8EEV - chains A and H of the 12 polymer chains in the assembly; structure by electron microscopy, 3.60 A resolution.

[Chain A]
Protein: Coat protein
Organism: Venezuelan equine encephalitis virus
UniProt: P05674 (POLS_EEVV8); residues -811 to 442 here correspond to UniProt positions 1-1254 (UniProt number = residue number + 812)
Amino-acid sequence (1254 residues; each row starts with the number of its first residue; numbers below 1 keep their minus sign (Met-811 is residue -811)):
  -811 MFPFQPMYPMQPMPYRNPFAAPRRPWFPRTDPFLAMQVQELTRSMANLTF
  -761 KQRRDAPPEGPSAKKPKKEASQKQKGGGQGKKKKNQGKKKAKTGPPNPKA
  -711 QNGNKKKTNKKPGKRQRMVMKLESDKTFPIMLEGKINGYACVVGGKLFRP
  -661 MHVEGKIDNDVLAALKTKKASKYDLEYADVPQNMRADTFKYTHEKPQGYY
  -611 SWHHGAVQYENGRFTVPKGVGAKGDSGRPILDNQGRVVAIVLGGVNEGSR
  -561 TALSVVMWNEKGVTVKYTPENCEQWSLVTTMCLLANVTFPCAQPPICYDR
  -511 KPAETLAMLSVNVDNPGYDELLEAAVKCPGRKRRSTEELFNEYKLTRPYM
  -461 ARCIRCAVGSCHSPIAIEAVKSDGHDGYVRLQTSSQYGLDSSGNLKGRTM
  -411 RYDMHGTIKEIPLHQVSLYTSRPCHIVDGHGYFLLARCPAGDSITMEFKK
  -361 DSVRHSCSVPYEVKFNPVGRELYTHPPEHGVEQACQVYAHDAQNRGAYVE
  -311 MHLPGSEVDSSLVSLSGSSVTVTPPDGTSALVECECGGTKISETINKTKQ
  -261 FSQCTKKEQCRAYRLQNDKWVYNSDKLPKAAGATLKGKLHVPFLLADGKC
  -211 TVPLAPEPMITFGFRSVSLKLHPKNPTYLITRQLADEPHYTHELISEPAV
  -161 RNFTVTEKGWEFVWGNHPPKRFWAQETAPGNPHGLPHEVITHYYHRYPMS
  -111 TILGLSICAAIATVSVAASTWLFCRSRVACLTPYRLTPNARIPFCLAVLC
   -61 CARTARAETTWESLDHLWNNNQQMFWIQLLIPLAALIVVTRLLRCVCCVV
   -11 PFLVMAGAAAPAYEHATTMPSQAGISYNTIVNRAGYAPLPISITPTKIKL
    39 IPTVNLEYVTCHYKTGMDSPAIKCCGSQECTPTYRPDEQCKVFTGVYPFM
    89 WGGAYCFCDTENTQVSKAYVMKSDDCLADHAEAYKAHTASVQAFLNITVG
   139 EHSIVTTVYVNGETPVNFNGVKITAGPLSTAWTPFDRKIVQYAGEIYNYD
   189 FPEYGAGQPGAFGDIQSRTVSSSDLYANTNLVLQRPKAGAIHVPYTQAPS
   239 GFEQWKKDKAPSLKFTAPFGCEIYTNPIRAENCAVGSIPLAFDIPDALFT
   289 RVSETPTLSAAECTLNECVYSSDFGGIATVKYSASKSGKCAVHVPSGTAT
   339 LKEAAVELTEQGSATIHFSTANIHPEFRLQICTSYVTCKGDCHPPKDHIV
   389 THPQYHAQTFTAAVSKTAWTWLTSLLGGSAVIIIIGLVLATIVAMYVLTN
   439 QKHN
Not modelled in the structure: -811 to 0, 402-442
UniProt features mapped onto this chain:
  - region: Met-811 to Phe-779 (Necessary for nucleocapsid assembly and virus assembly), Phe-779 to Lys-744 (Host transcription inhibition), Ala-721 to Thr-685 (Binding to the viral RNA), Pro-700 to Lys-686 (Ribosome-binding), Ser-536 to Val-525 (Functions as an uncleaved signal peptide for the precursor of protein E3/E2), Val84 to Thr101 (E1 fusion peptide loop)
  - motif: Leu-771 to Leu-764 (Supraphysiological nuclear export signal), Lys-748 to Lys-744 (Nuclear localization signal)
  - active site (Charge relay system): His-660, Asp-638, Ser-586
  - site: Tyr-612 (Involved in dimerization of the capsid protein), Asn-579 (Involved in dimerization of the capsid protein), Trp-537, Ser-536 (Cleavage), Arg-478, Ser-477 (Cleavage), Tyr-434 (Interaction with host receptor LDLRAD3), Val-385 (Interaction with host receptor LDLRAD3), Val-325 (Interaction with host receptor LDLRAD3), Ala-323 (Interaction with host receptor LDLRAD3), His-322 (Interaction with host receptor LDLRAD3), Ala-216 (Interaction with host receptor LDLRAD3), Ala-55, Glu-54 (Cleavage), Ala0, Tyr1 (Cleavage)
  - modified residue: Thr-719 (Phosphothreonine), Thr-704 (Phosphothreonine), Ser-688 (Phosphoserine), Thr-685 (Phosphothreonine)
  - lipidation (S-palmitoyl cysteine): Cys-82, Cys-62, Cys-61
  - glycosylation (N-linked (GlcNAc...) asparagine): Asn-526, Asn-266, Asn-160, Asn134
Cystine bridges: Cys49-Cys114, Cys62-Cys94, Cys63-Cys96, Cys68-Cys78, Cys259-Cys271, Cys301-Cys376, Cys306-Cys380, Cys328-Cys370

[Chain H]
Protein: Fab SKT20 heavy chain
Organism: Macaca fascicularis
Notes: antibody fragment or engineered binder
Amino-acid sequence (237 residues; numbered 1 to 224 plus 13 insertion-coded residues; the number before each row is that of its first residue; a row labelled like 35A-35B holds insertion residues (35A, then the next letters in order)):
     1 QVQVQESGPGLVKPSETLSLTCAVSSGSINDDSYY
35A-35B WT
    36 WIRQSPGKGLEWLGFIH
   52A G
    53 GTGKSFYNPSLESRVTISKDTSRNQFSLTL
82A-82C SSV
    83 SAADTAVYYCARSHFCSN
100A-100G TFCYGWF
   101 DVWGPGIRVTVSSASTKGPSVFPLAPSSRSTSESTAALGCLVKDYFPEPV
   151 TVSWNSGSLTSGVHTFPAVLQSSGLYSLSSVVTVPSSSLGTQTYVCNVNH
   201 KPSNTKVDKRVEIKTCGGLEVLFQ
Not modelled in the structure: 112-224
Cystine bridges: Cys22-Cys92, Cys98-Cys100C

[Chain A / chain H interface]
Contacting residue pairs (19):
  Phe87(A) with Cys98(H), hydrophobic; Asn100(H); Thr100A(H); Tyr100D(H)
  Met88(A) with Phe58(H), hydrophobic; Tyr100D(H)
  Trp89(A) with Tyr35(H), hydrophobic; Phe50(H), hydrophobic; His52(H); Thr54(H), hydrogen bond (backbone-side chain); Lys56(H); Phe58(H); Cys98(H), hydrophobic; Tyr100D(H), hydrophobic
  Gly90(A) with Lys56(H)
  Gly91(A) with Lys56(H)
  Tyr93(A) with Lys56(H)
  Phe95(A) with Thr100A(H); Tyr100D(H)
Other interface residues (no listed pair), chain A (9 interface residues in all): Asp97, Gly227
Other interface residues (no listed pair), chain H (12 interface residues in all): Ser99, Cys100C

[Overview]
Chain A and chain H form an interface of 9 and 12 residues respectively, with 1 hydrogen bond. Its one
hydrogen-bonded contact is Trp89(A)-Thr54(H). UniProt lists 3 active-site residues on chain A.
Chain A is Coat protein (Venezuelan equine encephalitis virus) and chain H is Fab SKT20 heavy chain (Macaca
fascicularis); the structure, Venezuelan equine encephalitis virus-like particle in complex with Fab SKT-20,
was determined by electron microscopy (same publication as 8DEE, 8DEF, 8DEQ, 8DUL, 8DUN, 8DWO and 8EEU).
